Entry 5KS9 (X-ray diffraction, 2.55 A resolution); this record covers chains A and H of the 5 polymer chains in the assembly.

Chain A:
Molecule: HLA class II histocompatibility antigen, DQ alpha 1 chain
Source organism: Homo sapiens
UniProtKB: Q30063 (Q30063_HUMAN); the construct lacks a stretch of the UniProt sequence, so the offset changes along the chain: -1 to 9 = UniProt 24-34; 10-181 = UniProt 36-207
Amino-acid sequence (192 residues; each row starts with the number of its first residue; numbers below 1 keep their minus sign (Glu-1 is residue -1)):
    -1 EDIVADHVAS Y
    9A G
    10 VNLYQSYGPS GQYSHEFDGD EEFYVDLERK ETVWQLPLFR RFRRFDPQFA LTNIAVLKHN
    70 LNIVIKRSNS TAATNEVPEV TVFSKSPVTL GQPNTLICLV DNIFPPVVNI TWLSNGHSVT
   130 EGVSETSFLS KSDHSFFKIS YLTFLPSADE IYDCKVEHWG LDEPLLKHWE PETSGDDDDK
Unresolved in the structure: -1, 181-189
Differences from the reference sequence: expression tag (182-189)
Disulfides: Cys107-Cys163
Covalently attached groups: N-acetylglucosamine (NAG) linked to Asn118

Chain H:
Molecule: Bel502 TCR beta TRBV9*01
Source organism: Homo sapiens
Amino-acid sequence (242 residues; each row starts with the number of its first residue; note: 14 numbers in that range are skipped by the numbering (no residue carries them; nothing is unmodelled there)):
     2 MGVTQTPKHL ITATGQRVTL RCSPRSGD
    37 LSVYWYQQSL DQGLQFLIQY YN
    63 GEERAKGNIL
    74 ERFSAQQF
    83 PDLHSELNLS SLELGDSALY FCASSVAPG
   113 SDTQYFGPGT RLTVLEDLKN VFPPEVAVFE PSEAEISHTQ KATLVCLATG FFPDHVELSW
   173 WVNGKEVHSG VCTDPQPLKE QPALNDSRYA LSSRLRVSAT FWQNPRNHFR CQVQFYGLSE
   233 NDEWTQDRAK PVTQIVSAEA WGRAD
Unresolved in the structure: 2, 257
Disulfides: Cys23-Cys104, Cys158-Cys223

Chain A / chain H interface:
Contacting residue pairs (12; chain A residue first):
  Gln57(A) - Arg66(H)  hydrogen bond
  Gln57(A) - Ala67(H)
  Leu60(A) - Arg66(H)
  Thr61(A) - Arg66(H)
  Thr61(A) - Pro110(H)
  Ala64(A) - Tyr57(H)  hydrophobic
  Val65(A) - Tyr57(H)
  Val65(A) - Pro110(H)
  Lys67(A) - Glu64(H)  salt bridge
  His68(A) - Leu37(H)
  His68(A) - Tyr57(H)
  His68(A) - Asn58(H)

Summary:
Chain A and chain H each contribute 7 residues to their interface; the contacts include 1 hydrogen bond and 1
salt bridge. Polar pairs include Lys67(A)-Glu64(H) and Gln57(A)-Arg66(H).
Here chain A is HLA class II histocompatibility antigen, DQ alpha 1 chain and chain H is Bel502 TCR beta
TRBV9*01, both from Homo sapiens. Entry 5KS9 (Bel502-DQ8-glia-alpha1 complex) was determined by X-ray
diffraction (same publication as 5KSA and 5KSB).
